Entry 9BUZ (electron microscopy, 2.38 A resolution); this record covers chains A and B of the 28 polymer chains in the assembly.

Chain A (and B):
Molecule: Proteasome subunit alpha
From: Thermoplasma acidophilum
Notes: chain B of this document is another copy of the same molecule, construct and numbering; everything in this record applies to it too
UniProt: P25156 (PSA_THEAC); numbering as in UniProt (aligned over 1-233)
Sequence (233 residues; each row starts with the number of its first residue):
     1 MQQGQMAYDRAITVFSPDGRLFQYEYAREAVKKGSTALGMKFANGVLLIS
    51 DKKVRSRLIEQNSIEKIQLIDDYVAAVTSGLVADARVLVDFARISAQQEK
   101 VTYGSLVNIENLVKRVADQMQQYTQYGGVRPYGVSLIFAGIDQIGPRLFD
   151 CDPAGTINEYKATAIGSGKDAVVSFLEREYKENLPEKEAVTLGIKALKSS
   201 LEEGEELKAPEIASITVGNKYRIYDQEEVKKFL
Unresolved in the structure: 1-4, 232-233
Construct notes: engineered mutation Tyr-24 (Val in P25156)
Reported in the primary citation:
  - mutagenesis - V24Y, E25A: increased catalytic activity (citing earlier work)
  - conformationally variable residues (loop rearrangement, side-chain flip): Ile-12, Pro-17, Leu-21, Glu-25, Lys-66, Ala-154
  - contacts within the chain: Leu-21/Tyr-24 (hydrophobic contact), Tyr-24/Asp-152, Arg-20/Glu-25 (hydrogen bond), Lys-66/Thr-78 (hydrogen bond), Lys-66/Glu-211 (hydrogen bond), Tyr-24/Ala-154 (hydrophobic contact)
  - mutagenesis - V24Y/K66A: decreased catalytic activity
  - mutagenesis - K66A: abolished catalytic activity on proteasome activators (citing earlier work)

How chain A and chain B interact:
Pairs across the interface (56):
  Ala-7(A) with Arg-10(B)
  Tyr-8(A) with Asp-9(B), hydrogen bond; Arg-10(B)
  Thr-13(A) with Val-129(B); Arg-130(B), hydrogen bond (side chain-backbone)
  Val-14(A) with Arg-10(B); Gln-23(B)
  Phe-15(A) with Gln-23(B), hydrogen bond (backbone-side chain); Tyr-26(B); Leu-81(B), hydrophobic; Arg-130(B); Pro-131(B)
  Ser-16(A) with Tyr-26(B)
  Pro-17(A) with Tyr-26(B), hydrophobic; Glu-29(B)
  Asp-18(A) with Lys-33(B)
  Gly-19(A) with Tyr-26(B); Ala-30(B)
  Leu-21(A) with Arg-130(B)
  Lys-41(A) with Glu-60(B), salt bridge
  Lys-114(A) with Arg-86(B); Asp-90(B), salt bridge
  Ala-117(A) with Arg-86(B)
  Asp-118(A) with Arg-86(B), salt bridge
  Gln-121(A) with Asp-84(B)
  Thr-124(A) with Arg-130(B)
  Gln-125(A) with Tyr-123(B); Val-129(B); Arg-130(B), hydrogen bond (backbone-backbone); Pro-131(B); Tyr-132(B)
  Tyr-126(A) with Tyr-123(B), hydrogen bond; Gly-128(B); Val-129(B), hydrophobic
  Gly-127(A) with Gly-128(B), hydrogen bond (backbone-backbone)
  Ala-154(A) with Ala-83(B)
  Gly-155(A) with Arg-86(B), hydrogen bond (backbone-side chain)
  Ile-157(A) with Arg-86(B)
  Glu-159(A) with Ile-59(B); Glu-60(B), hydrogen bond (backbone-backbone); Ser-63(B)
  Tyr-160(A) with Leu-58(B); Ile-59(B), hydrophobic
  Lys-161(A) with Arg-57(B), hydrogen bond (side chain-backbone); Leu-58(B), hydrogen bond (backbone-backbone); Ile-59(B), hydrogen bond (side chain-backbone); Glu-60(B), salt bridge
  Ala-162(A) with Leu-58(B)
  Leu-176(A) with Arg-57(B)
  Glu-177(A) with Ser-56(B); Arg-57(B), hydrogen bond (backbone-side chain); Leu-58(B)
  Arg-178(A) with Arg-57(B), hydrogen bond (backbone-side chain)
  Glu-179(A) with Arg-57(B)
  Tyr-180(A) with Arg-57(B), hydrogen bond (backbone-side chain); Leu-58(B), hydrophobic
Interface residues without a listed pair, chain A (34 interface residues in all): Ile-12, Thr-156, Val-173
Interface residues without a listed pair, chain B (29 interface residues in all): Gln-61, Asn-62, Val-82, Val-87, Gly-133

Summary:
34 residues of chain A and 29 residues of chain B are in contact; the contacts include 14 hydrogen bonds and 4
salt bridges. Polar contacts include Lys-41(A)/Glu-60(B), Lys-114(A)/Asp-90(B) and Asp-118(A)/Arg-86(B). From
the paper: V24Y and E25A of chain A increase catalytic activity; conformational variability at Ile-12(A),
Pro-17(A) and Leu-21(A) among others; 4 substitutions were tested in all.
Both chains are Proteasome subunit alpha (Thermoplasma acidophilum). Entry 9BUZ (Thermoplasma acidophilum 20S
proteasome - alphaV24Y) was determined by electron microscopy.
